4RS5 - chains M and J of the 15 polymer chains in the assembly; structure by X-ray diffraction, 3.81 A resolution.

== Chain M (and J) ==
Name: Capsid protein VP1
Source organism: Enterovirus A71
Notes: chain J of this document is another copy of the same molecule, construct and numbering; everything in this record applies to it too
Reference sequence: F6KTB0 (F6KTB0_9ENTO); the construct has insertions or renumbered stretches relative to UniProt, so the offset changes along the chain: 1-100 = UniProt 566-665; 117-313 = UniProt 666-862
Sequence (313 residues; row label = number of the first residue in the row):
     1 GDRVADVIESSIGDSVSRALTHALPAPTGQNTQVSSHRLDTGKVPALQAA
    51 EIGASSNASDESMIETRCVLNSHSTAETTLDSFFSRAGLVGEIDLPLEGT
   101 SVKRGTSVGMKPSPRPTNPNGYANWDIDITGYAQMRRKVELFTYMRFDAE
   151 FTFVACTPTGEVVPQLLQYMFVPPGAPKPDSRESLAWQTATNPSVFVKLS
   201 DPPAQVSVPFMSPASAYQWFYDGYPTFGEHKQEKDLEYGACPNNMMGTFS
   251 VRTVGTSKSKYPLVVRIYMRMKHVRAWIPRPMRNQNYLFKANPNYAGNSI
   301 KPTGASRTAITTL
Unresolved in the structure: 1-72, 99-118
Sequence notes: insertion (101-116)

== Chain M / chain J interface ==
Contacting residue pairs - 32 pairs, chain M then chain J:
  Ala87(M) - Ala190(J)
  Gly88(M) - Ala190(J)
  Leu89(M) - Gln188(J)
  Tyr132(M) - Gln188(J)
  Tyr132(M) - Thr189(J)  hydrogen bond (side chain-backbone)
  Tyr132(M) - Ala190(J)
  Tyr132(M) - Thr191(J)
  Val154(M) - Leu166(J)  hydrophobic
  Pro158(M) - Val254(J)
  Pro158(M) - Gly255(J)
  Pro158(M) - Thr256(J)  hydrogen bond (backbone-backbone)
  Pro158(M) - Ser257(J)  hydrogen bond (backbone-backbone)
  Thr159(M) - Gln165(J)  hydrogen bond (backbone-side chain)
  Thr159(M) - Thr253(J)
  Thr159(M) - Val254(J)
  Thr159(M) - Ser257(J)
  Thr159(M) - Lys260(J)
  Gly160(M) - Pro164(J)
  Gly160(M) - Gln165(J)
  Gly160(M) - Leu166(J)  hydrogen bond (backbone-backbone)
  Glu161(M) - Pro164(J)
  Glu161(M) - Gln165(J)
  Glu161(M) - Tyr261(J)
  Val162(M) - Pro164(J)  hydrogen bond (backbone-backbone)
  Val162(M) - Lys198(J)
  Leu199(M) - Lys198(J)  hydrogen bond (backbone-side chain)
  Ser200(M) - Lys198(J)  hydrogen bond (backbone-side chain)
  Asp201(M) - Lys198(J)  hydrogen bond (backbone-side chain)
  Pro202(M) - Lys198(J)
  Arg266(M) - Gly255(J)  hydrogen bond (side chain-backbone)
  Arg266(M) - Thr256(J)
  Tyr268(M) - Phe196(J)
Other interface residues (no listed pair), chain M (21 interface residues in all): Arg86, Gln134, Ala155, Cys156, Thr157
Other interface residues (no listed pair), chain J (18 interface residues in all): Lys258, Ser259

== Summary ==
The interface between chain M and chain J involves 21 residues on one side and 18 on the other; the contacts
include 10 hydrogen bonds. Polar contacts include Tyr132(M)-Thr189(J), Thr159(M)-Gln165(J) and
Leu199(M)-Lys198(J).
Chain M and chain J are both Capsid protein VP1 (Enterovirus A71); the structure, Crystal structure of an
uncoating intermediate of a EV71 recombinant virus, was determined by X-ray diffraction, deposited together
with 4RQP and 4RR3.
